9M2Q - chains A and U of the 24 polymer chains in the assembly; structure by electron microscopy, 2.80 A resolution.

Chain A (and U):
Protein: Imidazoleglycerol-phosphate dehydratase
Organism: Mycobacterium tuberculosis
Notes: EC 4.2.1.19; chain U of this document is another copy of the same molecule, construct and numbering; everything in this record applies to it too
UniProt: P9WML9 (HIS7_MYCTU); residues 2-210 here = UniProt positions 2-210
Chain sequence (216 residues; numbered -5 to 210; the number before each row is that of its first residue; numbers below 1 keep their minus sign (Met-5 is residue -5)):
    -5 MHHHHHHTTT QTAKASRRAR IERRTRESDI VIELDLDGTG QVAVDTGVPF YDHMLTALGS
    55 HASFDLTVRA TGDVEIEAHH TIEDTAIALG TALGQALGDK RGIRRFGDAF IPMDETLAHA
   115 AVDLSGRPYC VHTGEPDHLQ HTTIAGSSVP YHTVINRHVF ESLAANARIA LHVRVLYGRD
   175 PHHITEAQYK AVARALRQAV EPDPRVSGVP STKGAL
Not modelled in the structure: -5 to 9, 200-210
Sequence notes: initiating methionine (-5); expression tag (-4 to 1)
Metal / ion sites: Mn2+ site 1: His47, His176, Glu180 (shared with 1 residue of chain B); Mn2+ site 2: His73, Glu77, His152 (together with 3-amino-1,2,4-triazole) (shared with 1 residue of chain D); Mn2+ site 3: His74 (shared with 3 residues of chain D); Mn2+ site 4: His177 (together with 3-amino-1,2,4-triazole) (shared with 3 residues of chain B)
Residues lining bound ligands:
  - 3-amino-1,2,4-triazole (3TR), molecule 1: His73, His74, Glu77, His152
  - 3-amino-1,2,4-triazole (3TR), molecule 2: Met107, Asp108, His176, His177, Glu180

Chain A / chain U interface:
Residue-residue contacts (8; chain A residue first):
  Glu77(A) with Arg121(U), salt bridge
  Arg121(A) with Arg17(U); Glu77(U), salt bridge; Asp78(U), salt bridge; Ile81(U)
  Tyr123(A) with Glu155(U), hydrogen bond
  Glu155(A) with Tyr123(U), hydrogen bond
  Arg162(A) with Arg162(U)

In short:
The interface between chain A and chain U involves 5 residues on one side and 8 on the other, with 2 hydrogen
bonds and 3 salt bridges. Polar pairs include Glu77(A)-Arg121(U), Arg121(A)-Asp78(U) and Tyr123(A)-Glu155(U).
Bound to chain A: 3-amino-1,2,4-triazole.
Chain A and chain U are both Imidazoleglycerol-phosphate dehydratase (Mycobacterium tuberculosis); the
structure, Imidazole glycerol phosphate dehydratase from Mycobacterium tuberculosis, in complex with
aminotriazole, was determined by electron microscopy (same publication as 9M2P and 9M2R).
